Entry 3S38 (X-ray diffraction, 4.20 A resolution (low resolution: residue-level contacts below are approximate; hydrogen-bond / salt-bridge calls are withheld)); this record covers chains A and C of the 3 polymer chains in the assembly.

== Chain A ==
Molecule: Cytochrome c oxidase subunit 1
Organism: Thermus thermophilus
Notes: EC 1.9.3.1
UniProt: Q5SJ79 (COX1_THET8); residues 2-562 here = UniProt positions 2-562
Sequence (568 residues; numbered -5 to 562; the number before each row is that of its first residue; numbers below 1 keep their minus sign (Met-5 is residue -5)):
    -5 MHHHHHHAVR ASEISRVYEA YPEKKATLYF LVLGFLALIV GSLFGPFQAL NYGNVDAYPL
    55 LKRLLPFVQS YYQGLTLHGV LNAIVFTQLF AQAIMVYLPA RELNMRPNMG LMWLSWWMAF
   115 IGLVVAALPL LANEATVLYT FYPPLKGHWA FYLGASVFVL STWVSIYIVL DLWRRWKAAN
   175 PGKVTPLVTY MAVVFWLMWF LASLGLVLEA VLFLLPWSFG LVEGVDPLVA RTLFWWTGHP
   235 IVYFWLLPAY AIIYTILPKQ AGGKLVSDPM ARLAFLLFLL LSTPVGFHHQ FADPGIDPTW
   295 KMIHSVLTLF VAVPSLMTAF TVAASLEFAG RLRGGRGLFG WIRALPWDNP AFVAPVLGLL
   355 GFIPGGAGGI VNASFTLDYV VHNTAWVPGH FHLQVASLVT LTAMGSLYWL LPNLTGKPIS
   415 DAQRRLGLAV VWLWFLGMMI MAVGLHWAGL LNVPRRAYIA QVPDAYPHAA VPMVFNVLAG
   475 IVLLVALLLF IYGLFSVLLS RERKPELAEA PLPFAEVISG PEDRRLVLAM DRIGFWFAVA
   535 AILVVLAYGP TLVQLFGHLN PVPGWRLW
Unresolved in the structure: -5 to 8
Construct notes: expression tag (-5 to 1)
Metal / ion sites: heme Fe: His72, His386; Cu ion: His233, His282, His283; heme-as Fe near His384 (its only coordinating residue here)
Ligand contacts:
  - heme-as (HAS): Tyr133, Trp229, His233, Val236, Tyr237, Trp239, Leu240, His282, His283, Thr302, Ala306, Ser309, Leu310, Thr312, Ala313, Ala317, Trp335, Ile336, Trp341, Val350, Leu353, Leu354, Phe356, Ile357, Gly360, Gly363, Ile364, Asn366, Ala367, Asp372, His376, Asn377, Val381, His384, Phe385, Gln388, Val389, Val393, Arg449, Arg450
  - heme (HEM): Leu32, Ser36, Gly39, Pro40, Gln42, Ala43, Tyr46, Tyr65, Leu69, His72, Gly73, Asn76, Ala77, Phe80, Thr81, Leu132, Tyr133, Pro382, Phe385, His386, Val389, Ala390, Thr394, Trp428, Met432, Met435, Arg449, Arg450, Ala451, Leu477
  - xenon (XE), molecule 1: Ile78, Val79, Gly116, Ala120, Phe152
  - xenon (XE), molecule 2: Tyr133, Trp229, Gly232, Ile235
  - xenon (XE), molecule 3: Phe135, Tyr146, Ala149, Ser150, Leu200, Ala204
  - xenon (XE), molecule 4: Ser150, Leu154, Val201, Ala204
Curated features (UniProtKB/Swiss-Prot):
  - binding site (Fe(II)-heme a): His72, His386
  - binding site (Cu cation): His233, Tyr237, His282, His283
  - binding site (heme a3): His384
  - cross-link: His233 to Tyr237 (1'-histidyl-3'-tyrosine (His-Tyr))
What the authors report for this chain:
  - binding site for xenon: Val201, Ala204
  - mutagenesis - A120F: unchanged catalytic activity (citing earlier work)

== Chain C ==
Molecule: Cytochrome c oxidase polypeptide 2A
Organism: Thermus thermophilus
Notes: EC 1.9.3.1
UniProt: P82543 (COXA_THET8); residues 2-34 here = UniProt positions 2-34
Sequence (33 residues; numbered 2 to 34; the number before each row is that of its first residue):
     2 EEKPKGALAV ILVLTLTILV FWLGVYAVFF ARG

== Interface between chain A and chain C ==
Pairs across the interface - 32 pairs, chain A then chain C:
  Phe314(A) - Ile12(C)
  Ala318(A) - Ala8(C)
  Glu321(A) - Lys4(C)
  Glu321(A) - Pro5(C)
  Glu321(A) - Lys6(C)
  Glu321(A) - Ala8(C)
  Arg325(A) - Glu2(C)
  Arg325(A) - Lys4(C)
  Arg325(A) - Lys6(C)
  Leu332(A) - Lys6(C)
  Leu332(A) - Gly7(C)
  Leu332(A) - Ala10(C)
  Trp335(A) - Gly7(C)
  Ile357(A) - Leu15(C)
  Ala361(A) - Thr18(C)
  Ala361(A) - Ile19(C)
  Ala361(A) - Phe22(C)
  Ile364(A) - Ile19(C)
  Val365(A) - Trp23(C)
  Val365(A) - Val26(C)
  Ser368(A) - Trp23(C)
  Thr370(A) - Phe30(C)
  Leu371(A) - Trp23(C)
  Leu371(A) - Tyr27(C)
  Val374(A) - Val29(C)
  Val374(A) - Phe30(C)
  Val374(A) - Arg33(C)
  Trp380(A) - Phe22(C)
  Trp380(A) - Val26(C)
  Leu444(A) - Val26(C)
  Leu444(A) - Arg33(C)
  Asn446(A) - Arg33(C)
Also at the interface, not in a pair above, chain A (25 interface residues in all): Leu310, Ala313, Ala317, Gly331, Phe333, Pro358, Gly362, His440
Also at the interface, not in a pair above, chain C (20 interface residues in all): Leu9, Val11

== In short ==
Chain A and chain C form an interface of 25 and 20 residues respectively. Ligands of chain A: heme, heme-as
and 4 copies of xenon. From the paper: a binding site for xenon at Val201(A) and Ala204(A); A120F of chain A
leaves catalytic activity unchanged.
Chain A is Cytochrome c oxidase subunit 1 and chain C is Cytochrome c oxidase polypeptide 2A, both from
Thermus thermophilus; the structure, Structure of Thermus thermophilus cytochrome ba3 oxidase 30s after Xe
depressurization, was determined by X-ray diffraction (same publication as 3S33, 3S39, 3S3A, 3S3B, 3S3C and
3S3D).
